Entry 3WKT (X-ray diffraction, 4.30 A resolution (low resolution: residue-level contacts below are approximate; hydrogen-bond / salt-bridge calls are withheld)); this record covers chains A and C.

== Chain A ==
Protein: NADPH-cytochrome P450 reductase
From: Rattus norvegicus
Notes: EC 1.6.2.4; engineered mutation(s): UNP RESIDUES 58-678
UniProt: P00388 (NCPR_RAT); aligned to UniProt positions 58-674 over residues 58-674 (the alignment contains insertions or deletions, so no single offset holds)
Sequence (618 residues; numbered 57 to 674; the number before each row is that of its first residue):
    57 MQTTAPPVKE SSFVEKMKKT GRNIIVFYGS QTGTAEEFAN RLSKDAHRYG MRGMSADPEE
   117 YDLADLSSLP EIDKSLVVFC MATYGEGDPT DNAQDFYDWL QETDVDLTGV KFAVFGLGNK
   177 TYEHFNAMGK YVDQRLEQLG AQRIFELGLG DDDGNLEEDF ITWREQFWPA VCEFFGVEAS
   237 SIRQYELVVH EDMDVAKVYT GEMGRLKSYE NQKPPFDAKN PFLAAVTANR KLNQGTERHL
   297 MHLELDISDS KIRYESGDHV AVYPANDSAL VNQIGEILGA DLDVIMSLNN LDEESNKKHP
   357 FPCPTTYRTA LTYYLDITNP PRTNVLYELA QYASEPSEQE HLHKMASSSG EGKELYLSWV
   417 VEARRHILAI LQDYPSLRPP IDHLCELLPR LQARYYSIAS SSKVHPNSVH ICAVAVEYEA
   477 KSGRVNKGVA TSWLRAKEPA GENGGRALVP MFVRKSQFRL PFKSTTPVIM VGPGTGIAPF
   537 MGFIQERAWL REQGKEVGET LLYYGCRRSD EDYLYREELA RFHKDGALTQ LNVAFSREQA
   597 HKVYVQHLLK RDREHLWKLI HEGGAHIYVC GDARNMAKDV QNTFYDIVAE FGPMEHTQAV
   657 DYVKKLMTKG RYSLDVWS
Disordered / not traced: 57-65, 496-502
Sequence notes: expression tag (57)
Swiss-Prot annotation at these positions:
  - binding site (FMN): Ser86 to Ala91, Ala138 to Gly141, Leu173 to Asn182, Asp208
Ligand contacts:
  - FAD (flavin-adenine dinucleotide): His315, Asn375, Arg420, Arg450, Tyr451, Tyr452, Ser453, Cys468, Ala469, Val470, Val472, Tyr474, Lys483, Gly484, Val485, Ala486, Thr487, Arg510, Thr531, Ala534, Asp671, Val672, Trp673, Ser674
  - FMN (flavin mononucleotide): Ser86, Gln87, Thr88, Gly89, Thr90, Ala91, Ala138, Thr139, Tyr140, Gly141, Glu142, Gly143, Leu173, Gly174, Asn175, Tyr178, His180, Phe181, Asn182, Asp208, Leu212
  - NADP (NAP; NADP nicotinamide-adenine-dinucleotide phosphate): Arg294, Pro529, Gly530, Thr531, Gly561, Cys562, Arg563, Ala590, Ser592, Arg593, Lys598, Tyr600, Gln602, Arg630, Asn631, Met632, Asp635

== Chain C ==
Protein: Heme oxygenase 1
From: Rattus norvegicus
Notes: EC 1.14.99.3; engineered mutation(s): UNP RESIDUES 1-267
UniProt: P06762 (HMOX1_RAT); residues 1-267 here = UniProt positions 1-267
Sequence (267 residues; each row starts with the number of its first residue):
     1 MERPQLDSMS QDLSEALKEA TKEVHIRAEN SEFMRNFQKG QVSREGFKLV MASLYHIYTA
    61 LEEEIERNKQ NPVYAPLYFP EELHRRAALE QDMAFWYGPH WQEAIPYTPA TQHYVKRLHE
   121 VGGTHPELLV AHAYTRYLGD LSGGQVLKKI AQKAMALPSS GEGLAFFTFP SIDNPTKFKQ
   181 LYRARMNTLE MTPEVKHRVT EEAKTAFLLN IELFEELQAL LTEEHKDQSP SQTEFLRQRP
   241 ASLVQDTTSA ETPRGKSQIS TSSSQTP
Disordered / not traced: 1-9, 224-267
Swiss-Prot annotation at these positions:
  - binding site (heme b): Lys18, His25, Tyr134, Arg183
  - site: Asp140 (Important for catalytic activity)
  - modified residue (Phosphoserine): Ser229, Ser242
Ligand contacts: heme (HEM): Lys18, His25, Glu29, Gln38, Tyr134, Thr135, Arg136, Leu138, Gly139, Ser142, Gly143, Leu147, Lys179, Arg183, Phe207, Asn210, Phe214

== Chain A / chain C interface ==
Contacting residue pairs (24):
  Thr88(A) with Ile150(C); Lys153(C)
  Thr177(A) with Thr176(C)
  Arg510(A) with Asp173(C)
  Lys511(A) with Ser171(C); Asp173(C)
  Gln513(A) with Asn174(C); Lys177(C); Phe178(C)
  Phe518(A) with Pro76(C); Arg185(C)
  Lys519(A) with Thr188(C)
  Lys661(A) with Glu15(C)
  Met663(A) with Gln180(C)
  Thr664(A) with Gln180(C); Arg183(C)
  Lys665(A) with Asp12(C); Glu15(C); Gln180(C); Arg183(C); Ala184(C); Asn187(C)
  Gly666(A) with Gln180(C); Ala184(C)
Interface residues without a listed pair, chain A (19 interface residues in all): Asp208, Asp209, Arg309, Arg515, Leu516, His622, Tyr668
Interface residues without a listed pair, chain C (24 interface residues in all): Ser14, Gln38, Ala75, Glu81, Lys149, Lys179, Leu181
The authors on this interface:
  - interface residues, chain C: Lys149(C), Lys153(C), Lys177(C), Arg185(C), Thr188(C)
  - hot spots on chain C (mutagenesis) - R185A (Kd = 8.9 uM): decreased binding to DeltaTGEE

== Summary ==
19 residues of chain A and 24 residues of chain C are in contact. Ligands of chain A: flavin-adenine
dinucleotide, flavin mononucleotide and NADP. Bound to chain C: heme. The paper reports that R185A of chain C
reduces binding to DeltaTGEE; interface residues Lys149(C), Lys153(C) and Lys177(C) among others.
Here chain A is NADPH-cytochrome P450 reductase and chain C is Heme oxygenase 1, both from Rattus norvegicus.
Entry 3WKT (Complex structure of an open form of NADPH-cytochrome P450 reductase and heme oxygenase-1) was
determined by X-ray diffraction.
